Entry 8ETH (electron microscopy, 3.80 A resolution); this record covers chains 1 and C of the 41 polymer chains in the assembly.

== Chain 1 ==
Molecule: 3497-nt RNA strand
Organism: Schizosaccharomyces pombe
Sequence (3497 nucleotides; numbered 1 to 3497 plus 32 insertion-coded residues; 32 numbers in that range are skipped by the numbering (no residue carries them; nothing is unmodelled there); the number before each row is that of its first residue; a row labelled like 1219A-1219K holds insertion residues (1219A, then the next letters in order)):
     1 AUUUGACCUC AAAUCAGGUA GGACUACGCG CUGAACUUAA GCAUAUCAAU AAGCGCAGGA
    61 AAAGAAAAUA ACCAUGAUUC CCUCAGUAAC GGCGAGUGAA GCGGGAAAAG CUCAAAUUUG
   121 AAAUCUGGCA ACAUUUCUUU UGUUGUCCGA GUUGUAAUUU CAAGAAGCUG CUUUGAGUGU
   181 AGACGAUCGG UCUAAGUUCC UUGGAACAGG ACGUCAGAGA GGGUGAGAAC CCCGUCUUUG
   241 GUCGAUUGGA UAUGCCAUAU AAAGCGCUUU CGAAGAGUCG AGUUGUUUGG GAAUGCAGCU
   301 CUAAAUGGGU GGUAAAUUUC AUCUAAAGCU AAAUAUUGGC GAGAGACCGA UAGCGAACAA
   361 GUAGAGUGAU CGAAAGAUGA AAAGAACUUU GAAAAGAGAG UUAAAUAGUA CGUGAAAUUG
   421 CUGAAAGGGA AGCAUUGGAA AUCAGUCUUA CCUGGGUGAG AUCAGUAGUC UCUUCGCGAG
   481 ACUAUGCACU CUGAACCUGU GGUAGGUCAG CAUCAGUUUU CGGGGGCGGA AAAAGAAUAA
   541 GGGAAGGUGG CUUUCCGGGU UCUGCCUGGG GAGUGUUUAU AGCCCUUGUU GUAAUACGUC
   601 CACUGGGGAC UGAGGACUGC GGCUUCGUGC CAAGGAUGCU GACAUAAUGG UUUUCAAUGG
   661 CCCGUCUUGA AACACGGACC AAGGAGUCUA GCAUCUAUGC GAGUGUUUGG GUGAUGAAAA
   721 CCCAUCCGCG AAAUGAAAGU GAAUGCAGGU GGGAACGCCC UUGUGGCGUG CACCAUCGAC
   781 CGACCCGGAA GUUUGUCAAU GGAAGGGUUU GAGUAAGAGC AUAGCUGUUG GGACCCGAAA
   841 GAUGGUGAAC UAUGCCUGAA UAGGGUGAAG CCAGAGGAAA CUCUGGUGGA GGCUCGUAGA
   901 GAUUCUGACG UGCAAAUCGA UCUUCAAAUU UGGGUAUAGG GGCGAAAGAC UAAUCGAACC
   961 AUCUAGUAGC UGGUUCCUGC CGAAGUUUCC CUCAGGAUAG CAGAAACUCA GAUCAGUUUU
  1021 AUGAGGUAAA GCGAAUGAUU AGAGGUCUUG GGGAAGGAAU UUCCUCAACC UAUUCUCAAA
  1081 CUUUAAAUAU GUAAGACGCC CUUGUCGCUU AAUUGGACGU GGGCCAUCGA AUGAGAGUUU
  1141 CUAGUGGGCC AUUUUUGGUA AGCAGAACUG GCGAUGCGGG AUGAACCGAA CGUGAGGUUA
  1201 AGGUGCCGGA AUGUACGCU
1219A-1219K CAUCAGACACC
  1224 AGA
  1234 AAAGGUGUUA GUUCAUCUAG ACAGCAGGAC GGUGGCCAUG GAAGUCGGAA UCCGCUAAGG
  1294 AGUGUGUAAC AACUCACCUG CCGAAUGAAC UAGCCCUGAA AAUGGAUGGC GCUUAAGCGU
  1354 ACUACCCAUA CCUCACCGUC UGGGUUAGCU UUGAGAAGCU CAGACGAGUA GGCAGGCGUG
  1414 GAGGUUUGUG ACGAAGCCUU GGGCGUGAGC CUGGGUCGAA CAGCCUCUAG UGCAGAUCUU
  1474 GGUGGAAGUA GCAAAUAUUC AAAUGAGAAC UUUGAAGACU GAAGUGGGGA AAGGUUCCAU
  1534 GUGAACAGCA GUUGGACAUG GGUUAGUCGA UCCUAAGAGA UAGGGAAGCU CCGUAUGAAA
  1594 GUUGCACGAU UUUUCGUGCC UCCUAUCGAA AGGGAAUCCG GUUAAUAUUC CGGAACCAGA
  1654 AGGUGGAAUC AACACGGCAA CGUAAAUGAA GUUGGAGACG UCGGCGGGAG CCCUGGGAAG
  1714 AGUUCUCUUU UCUUUUUAAC AAACCAUUGA ACUACCCUGA AAUCGGUUUA UCCGGAGCUA
  1774 GGGUAUGGUG UUUGGAAGAG UUCAGCGCCU CAUGCUGAAU CCGGUGCGCU CUCGACGGCC
  1834 CUUGAAAAUC CAACGGAAGA AUGGACCUUC GGGUCCUUGU UUUCACAUCU GGUCGUACUC
  1894 AUAACCGCAG CAGGUCUCCA AGGUGAACAG CCUCUAGUUG AUAGAACAAU GUAGAUAAGG
  1954 GAAGUCGGCA AAAUGGAUCC GUAACUUCGG GAUAAGGAUU GGCUCUAAGG GUUGGGUACG
  2014 UUGGGCCUUG GAACCUGAAC GGUUGCUGGA CUGAGCGUGG ACCGAUGUCU UUUCUCGCCU
  2074 UUCGGGGUGA GAAGGGAUGU UGGACCUGCU UGGACCUUGG CGGCCGGGAA GUCCUUGGUC
  2134 GGGCUUUUCU CCUUCUCGGG GAUUAUGCUC UUACUGGCGU ACGUUUAACA ACCAACUUAG
  2194 AACUGGUACG GACAAGGGGA AUCUGACUGU CUAAUUAAAA CAUAGCAUUG CGAUGGCCAG
  2254 AAAGUGGUGU UGACGCAAUG UGAUUUCUGC CCAGUGCUCU GAAUGUCAAA GUGAAGAAAU
  2314 UCAACCAAGC GCGGGUAAAC GGCGGGAGUA ACUAUGACUC UCUUAAGGUA GCCAAAUGCC
  2374 UCGUCAUCUA ACUAGUGACG CGCAUGAAUG GAUUAACGAG AUUCCCACUG UCCCUAUCUA
  2434 CUAUCUAGCG AAACCACAGC CUGGGGAACG GGCCAGGCAA AAUCAGCGGG GAAAGAAGAC
  2494 CCUGUUGAGC UUGACUCUAG UUUGACAUUG UGAAGAGACA UAGAGGGUGU AGGAUAAGUG
  2554 GGAGUAUGUU UCGGCAUACG CCGGUGAAAU ACCACUACCU UUAUCGUUUC UUUACUUAAU
  2614 CAAUGAAGCG GAAUUGGGAU UUAUUUCCCA UAUUCUAGCG UUAAAGUUUC UUCGCGAACU
  2674 GAUCCGCGUU GAUGACAUUG UCAGGUGGGG AGUUUGGCUG GGGCGGCACA UCUGUUAAAA
  2734 GAUAACGCAG GUGUCCUAAG GGGGACUCAU CGAGAACAGA AAUCUCGAGU AGAAUAAAAG
  2794 GGUAAAAGUC CCCUUGAUUU UGAUUUUCAG UGUGAAUACA AACCAUGAAA GUGUGGCCUA
  2854 UCGAUCCUUU GUUCCCUCGA AAUUUGAGGA CAGAGGUGCC AGAAAAGUUA CCACAGGGAU
  2914 AACUGGCUUG UGGCAGCCAA GCGUUCAUAG CGACGUUGCU UUUUGAUUCU UCGAUGUCGG
  2974 CUCUUCCUAU CAUACCGAAG CAGAAUUCGG UAAGCGUUGG AUUGUUCACC CACUAAUAGG
  3034 GAACGUGAGC UGGGUUUAGA CCGUCGUGAG ACAGGUUAGU UUUACCCUAC UGAUGAAGUG
  3094 UCGUCGCAAU GGUAAUUCAA CUUAGUACGA GAGGAACCGU UGAUUCAGAU CAUUGGUAUU
  3154 UGCGGCUGCC UGACAAGGCA AUGCCGCGGA GCUAUCAUCU GCCGGAUAAC GGCUGAACGC
  3214 CUCUAAGCCA GAAUCCGUGC CAGAAAGCGA CG
3245A-3245U AUUUUUUGGUCCGCAUGAUUU
  3246 AU
  3269 AUGUAUAAAA AUAGAGGUAG GACUUGUUCC UACUCUCCUG UAUCGUAGAA GAUGGGCGAU
  3329 GGUUGAUGAA ACGGAAGUGU UUUAUUGACU UGUCCAUGAA AUUCCAUUGA AAUCUUGUGC
  3389 GGAAUCGAAU CCAUUGCAUA CGACUUUAAU GUGGAACGGG GUAUUGUAAG CAGUAGAGUA
  3449 GCCUUGUUGU UACGAUCUGC UGAGAUUAAG CCUUUGUUCC CAAGAUUUG
Disordered / not traced: 1-2, 33-50, 91-95, 287-294, 313-318, 428-432, 474-476, 552-573, 667-672, 732-747, 761-763, 778-815, 849-957, 986-998, 1022-1129, 1154-1166, 1181-1185, 1219A-1219K, 1234, 1247-1320, 1332-1340, 1486-2439, 2459-2463, 2471-3093, 3122-3125, 3152-3181, 3209-3218, 3238-3239, 3245A-3245U, 3287-3300, 3375-3394, 3436-3470, 3497

== Chain C ==
Molecule: 60S ribosomal protein L4-B
Organism: Schizosaccharomyces pombe
Reference sequence: Q9P784 (RL4B_SCHPO); residues 1-363 here = UniProt positions 1-363
Sequence (363 residues; numbered 1 to 363; the number before each row is that of its first residue):
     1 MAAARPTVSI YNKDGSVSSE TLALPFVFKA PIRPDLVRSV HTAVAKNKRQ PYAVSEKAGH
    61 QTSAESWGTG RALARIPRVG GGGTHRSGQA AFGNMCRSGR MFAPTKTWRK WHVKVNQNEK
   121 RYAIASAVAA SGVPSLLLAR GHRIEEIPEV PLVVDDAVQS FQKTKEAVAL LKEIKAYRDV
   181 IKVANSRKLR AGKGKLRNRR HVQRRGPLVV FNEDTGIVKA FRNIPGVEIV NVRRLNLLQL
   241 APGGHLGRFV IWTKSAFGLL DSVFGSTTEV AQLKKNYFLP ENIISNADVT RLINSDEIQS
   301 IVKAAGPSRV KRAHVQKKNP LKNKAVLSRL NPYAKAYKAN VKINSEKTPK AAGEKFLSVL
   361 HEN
Disordered / not traced: 1, 59-92

== Interface between chain 1 and chain C ==
Pairs across the interface (256; chain 1 residue first):
  C215(1) - Lys165(C)  salt bridge to the phosphate
  A216(1) - Lys163(C)  salt bridge to the phosphate
  A216(1) - Thr164(C)  sugar contact
  A216(1) - Lys165(C)  salt bridge to the phosphate
  A216(1) - Val168(C)  base contact
  A216(1) - Asn223(C)  hydrogen bond to the base
  G217(1) - Gln162(C)  sugar contact
  G217(1) - Lys163(C)  salt bridge to the phosphate
  G217(1) - Thr164(C)  hydrogen bond to the phosphate
  G217(1) - Lys219(C)  sugar contact
  G217(1) - Arg222(C)  base contact
  A218(1) - Arg222(C)  salt bridge to the phosphate
  A218(1) - Asn223(C)  phosphate contact
  G219(1) - Asn223(C)  hydrogen bond to the sugar
  G219(1) - Pro225(C)  base contact
  G221(1) - Arg187(C)  salt bridge to the phosphate
  G221(1) - His201(C)  phosphate contact
  G222(1) - Arg200(C)  salt bridge to the phosphate
  C236(1) - Arg222(C)  sugar contact
  A344(1) - Gln50(C)  hydrogen bond to the sugar
  G345(1) - Gln50(C)  sugar contact
  G345(1) - Asn198(C)  hydrogen bond to the phosphate
  A346(1) - Ala45(C)  hydrogen bond to the base
  A346(1) - Lys46(C)  base contact
  A346(1) - Lys48(C)  phosphate contact
  A346(1) - Arg49(C)  phosphate contact
  A346(1) - Gln50(C)  hydrogen bond to the phosphate
  A346(1) - Arg199(C)  sugar contact
  C347(1) - Tyr52(C)  sugar contact
  C347(1) - Arg197(C)  salt bridge to the phosphate
  C347(1) - Arg199(C)  salt bridge to the phosphate
  C348(1) - Arg197(C)  salt bridge to the phosphate
  G349(1) - Lys193(C)  sugar contact
  G349(1) - Leu196(C)  base contact
  G349(1) - Arg197(C)  hydrogen bond to the base
  U351(1) - Arg97(C)  hydrogen bond to the sugar
  U351(1) - Ser98(C)  phosphate contact
  A352(1) - Ser98(C)  hydrogen bond to the phosphate
  C354(1) - Val54(C)  phosphate contact
  C354(1) - Ser55(C)  hydrogen bond to the phosphate
  C354(1) - Ala58(C)  phosphate contact
  G355(1) - Ala58(C)  phosphate contact
  A374(1) - Arg97(C)  salt bridge to the phosphate
  A515(1) - Gln316(C)  hydrogen bond to the sugar
  A515(1) - Lys318(C)  hydrogen bond to the sugar
  A515(1) - Asn323(C)  phosphate contact
  G516(1) - Gln316(C)  hydrogen bond to the sugar
  G516(1) - Lys317(C)  phosphate contact
  G516(1) - Lys318(C)  phosphate contact
  G516(1) - Asn319(C)  phosphate contact
  G516(1) - Asn323(C)  hydrogen bond to the phosphate
  U517(1) - Asn319(C)  phosphate contact
  U517(1) - Lys322(C)  salt bridge to the phosphate
  U518(1) - Lys322(C)  salt bridge to the phosphate
  G525(1) - Asn340(C)  hydrogen bond to the sugar
  G526(1) - Asn340(C)  sugar contact
  G526(1) - Val341(C)  hydrogen bond to the sugar
  G526(1) - Lys342(C)  salt bridge to the phosphate
  C527(1) - Ile343(C)  hydrogen bond to the phosphate
  C527(1) - Asn344(C)  hydrogen bond to the phosphate
  G528(1) - Ile343(C)  phosphate contact
  G528(1) - Asn344(C)  hydrogen bond to the phosphate
  A530(1) - Lys350(C)  hydrogen bond to the sugar
  A530(1) - Ala352(C)  phosphate contact
  A530(1) - Leu357(C)  base contact
  A530(1) - Leu360(C)  sugar contact
  A530(1) - His361(C)  base contact
  A531(1) - Pro349(C)  hydrogen bond to the base
  A531(1) - Lys350(C)  phosphate contact
  A531(1) - Ala351(C)  hydrogen bond to the base
  A531(1) - Ala352(C)  phosphate contact
  A532(1) - Lys350(C)  phosphate contact
  A533(1) - Lys350(C)  salt bridge to the phosphate
  U592(1) - Glu346(C)  base contact
  U592(1) - Lys347(C)  sugar contact
  U592(1) - Thr348(C)  hydrogen bond to the sugar
  A593(1) - Thr348(C)  hydrogen bond to the phosphate
  C601(1) - Ala339(C)  sugar contact
  C601(1) - Asn340(C)  base contact
  A602(1) - Leu327(C)  sugar contact
  A602(1) - Asn331(C)  base contact
  A602(1) - Tyr333(C)  base contact
  A602(1) - Ala334(C)  hydrogen bond to the sugar
  A602(1) - Tyr337(C)  stacking on the base
  G614(1) - Arg312(C)  hydrogen bond to the sugar
  U618(1) - Lys311(C)  base contact
  G619(1) - Lys311(C)  hydrogen bond to the sugar
  G619(1) - Arg329(C)  base contact
  C620(1) - Arg329(C)  hydrogen bond to the base
  G621(1) - Ser328(C)  sugar contact
  G621(1) - Arg329(C)  hydrogen bond to the sugar
  G622(1) - Ser328(C)  sugar contact
  G622(1) - Lys335(C)  salt bridge to the phosphate
  A633(1) - Lys318(C)  salt bridge to the phosphate
  A633(1) - Asn323(C)  hydrogen bond to the phosphate
  A633(1) - Ala325(C)  sugar contact
  A633(1) - Arg329(C)  hydrogen bond to the sugar
  G634(1) - Lys311(C)  hydrogen bond to the base
  G634(1) - Arg312(C)  sugar contact
  G634(1) - His314(C)  sugar contact
  G634(1) - Val315(C)  hydrogen bond to the sugar
  G634(1) - Lys318(C)  phosphate contact
  G634(1) - Arg329(C)  salt bridge to the phosphate
  G635(1) - Arg312(C)  hydrogen bond to the base
  G635(1) - Val315(C)  base contact
  G635(1) - Gln316(C)  sugar contact
  G683(1) - Met95(C)  hydrogen bond to the base
  G684(1) - Asn94(C)  hydrogen bond to the phosphate
  G684(1) - Met95(C)  sugar contact
  A685(1) - Asn94(C)  hydrogen bond to the phosphate
  A685(1) - Phe102(C)  sugar contact
  G686(1) - Phe102(C)  sugar contact
  U687(1) - Phe102(C)  sugar contact
  U687(1) - Ala103(C)  base contact
  C688(1) - Arg109(C)  phosphate contact
  U689(1) - Trp108(C)  sugar contact
  U689(1) - Arg109(C)  phosphate contact
  U689(1) - Lys110(C)  hydrogen bond to the phosphate
  A690(1) - Lys110(C)  salt bridge to the phosphate
  U698(1) - Arg33(C)  hydrogen bond to the phosphate
  U698(1) - Leu36(C)  phosphate contact
  U698(1) - Glu119(C)  hydrogen bond to the sugar
  G699(1) - Arg33(C)  salt bridge to the phosphate
  G699(1) - Leu36(C)  sugar contact
  G699(1) - Asn116(C)  base contact
  G699(1) - Asn118(C)  hydrogen bond to the sugar
  G699(1) - Glu119(C)  sugar contact
  G699(1) - Tyr122(C)  sugar contact
  C700(1) - Asn118(C)  sugar contact
  G705(1) - Asn116(C)  sugar contact
  U706(1) - Val115(C)  phosphate contact
  U706(1) - Asn116(C)  phosphate contact
  U706(1) - Gln117(C)  hydrogen bond to the phosphate
  U706(1) - Lys120(C)  hydrogen bond to the base
  U707(1) - Lys114(C)  base contact
  U707(1) - Val115(C)  base contact
  G713(1) - Arg234(C)  sugar contact
  A714(1) - Asp214(C)  base contact
  A714(1) - Val218(C)  sugar contact
  U715(1) - Val218(C)  phosphate contact
  U715(1) - Arg222(C)  hydrogen bond to the base
  A717(1) - Lys48(C)  salt bridge to the phosphate
  A718(1) - Lys48(C)  salt bridge to the phosphate
  A718(1) - Gln50(C)  base contact
  A719(1) - Asn47(C)  sugar contact
  A719(1) - Lys48(C)  hydrogen bond to the sugar
  A719(1) - Asn236(C)  base contact
  A719(1) - Leu238(C)  sugar contact
  A720(1) - Val44(C)  sugar contact
  A720(1) - Asn47(C)  hydrogen bond to the phosphate
  A720(1) - Lys120(C)  salt bridge to the phosphate
  A720(1) - Arg234(C)  base contact
  A720(1) - Leu235(C)  sugar contact
  A720(1) - Asn236(C)  hydrogen bond to the sugar
  C721(1) - Lys120(C)  salt bridge to the phosphate
  C721(1) - Ile124(C)  phosphate contact
  C721(1) - Arg233(C)  hydrogen bond to the sugar
  C721(1) - Leu235(C)  sugar contact
  C721(1) - Lys274(C)  phosphate contact
  C722(1) - Gln117(C)  phosphate contact
  C722(1) - Arg121(C)  salt bridge to the phosphate
  C722(1) - Lys274(C)  salt bridge to the phosphate
  C723(1) - Gln117(C)  hydrogen bond to the phosphate
  C723(1) - Arg121(C)  salt bridge to the phosphate
  C723(1) - Lys274(C)  phosphate contact
  C723(1) - Lys275(C)  hydrogen bond to the phosphate
  A724(1) - Lys275(C)  phosphate contact
  A821(1) - Asn116(C)  hydrogen bond to the sugar
  U822(1) - Lys114(C)  salt bridge to the phosphate
  U822(1) - Asn116(C)  sugar contact
  A823(1) - Lys110(C)  salt bridge to the phosphate
  G832(1) - Ala103(C)  base contact
  G832(1) - Lys106(C)  hydrogen bond to the base
  C834(1) - Phe102(C)  phosphate contact
  C835(1) - Asn94(C)  hydrogen bond to the sugar
  C835(1) - Met95(C)  sugar contact
  C835(1) - Phe102(C)  sugar contact
  C836(1) - Gly93(C)  sugar contact
  C836(1) - Met95(C)  sugar contact
  C836(1) - Arg100(C)  salt bridge to the phosphate
  A965(1) - Pro104(C)  base contact
  G1377(1) - Pro307(C)  hydrogen bond to the sugar
  G1377(1) - Val310(C)  sugar contact
  U1378(1) - Ala305(C)  phosphate contact
  U1378(1) - Gly306(C)  hydrogen bond to the phosphate
  U1378(1) - Pro307(C)  sugar contact
  U1378(1) - Ser308(C)  sugar contact
  U1379(1) - Thr290(C)  base contact
  U1379(1) - Ile293(C)  sugar contact
  U1379(1) - Asn294(C)  hydrogen bond to the sugar
  U1379(1) - Gln299(C)  hydrogen bond to the sugar
  U1379(1) - Ala305(C)  phosphate contact
  A1380(1) - Asn294(C)  sugar contact
  A1380(1) - Asp296(C)  hydrogen bond to the base
  A1380(1) - Gln299(C)  sugar contact
  G1381(1) - Thr290(C)  base contact
  G1381(1) - Asn294(C)  sugar contact
  U1384(1) - Arg309(C)  hydrogen bond to the sugar
  U1385(1) - Arg309(C)  salt bridge to the phosphate
  G1386(1) - Arg309(C)  base contact
  A1387(1) - Ser308(C)  phosphate contact
  U1393(1) - Arg309(C)  sugar contact
  U1393(1) - Val310(C)  hydrogen bond to the sugar
  C1394(1) - Val310(C)  sugar contact
  A1395(1) - Arg312(C)  salt bridge to the phosphate
  G1414(1) - Gly192(C)  phosphate contact
  G1414(1) - Lys193(C)  hydrogen bond to the phosphate
  G1414(1) - Gly194(C)  phosphate contact
  G1414(1) - Arg199(C)  hydrogen bond to the phosphate
  A1415(1) - Arg190(C)  salt bridge to the phosphate
  A1415(1) - Gly194(C)  phosphate contact
  A1415(1) - Arg199(C)  salt bridge to the phosphate
  G1416(1) - Arg190(C)  salt bridge to the phosphate
  G1416(1) - Arg199(C)  phosphate contact
  G1416(1) - Arg205(C)  phosphate contact
  G1416(1) - Gly243(C)  hydrogen bond to the sugar
  G1416(1) - His245(C)  base contact
  G1417(1) - Arg140(C)  hydrogen bond to the sugar
  G1417(1) - Arg205(C)  salt bridge to the phosphate
  G1417(1) - Pro242(C)  hydrogen bond to the sugar
  G1417(1) - Gly243(C)  sugar contact
  G1417(1) - His245(C)  hydrogen bond to the sugar
  U1418(1) - Arg140(C)  salt bridge to the phosphate
  U1418(1) - Gly141(C)  phosphate contact
  U1418(1) - Gln203(C)  phosphate contact
  U1418(1) - Arg204(C)  salt bridge to the phosphate
  U1418(1) - Arg205(C)  hydrogen bond to the phosphate
  U1419(1) - Gly141(C)  phosphate contact
  U1419(1) - Arg143(C)  salt bridge to the phosphate
  U1419(1) - Arg204(C)  phosphate contact
  U1420(1) - Arg143(C)  salt bridge to the phosphate
  G1421(1) - Lys188(C)  base contact
  U1422(1) - Lys188(C)  hydrogen bond to the base
  G1423(1) - Lys188(C)  hydrogen bond to the base
  C1454(1) - Leu189(C)  hydrogen bond to the base
  C1454(1) - Arg190(C)  phosphate contact
  C1454(1) - Ala191(C)  base contact
  C1454(1) - Gly192(C)  hydrogen bond to the phosphate
  C1454(1) - Lys195(C)  salt bridge to the phosphate
  A1455(1) - Ala191(C)  phosphate contact
  C1458(1) - His245(C)  hydrogen bond to the base
  U1459(1) - Arg38(C)  hydrogen bond to the phosphate
  C1460(1) - Thr42(C)  sugar contact
  C1460(1) - Lys46(C)  phosphate contact
  U1461(1) - Lys46(C)  salt bridge to the phosphate
  G1463(1) - Tyr52(C)  hydrogen bond to the phosphate
  G1463(1) - Val54(C)  base contact
  G1463(1) - Met101(C)  base contact
  G1463(1) - Thr105(C)  phosphate contact
  G1463(1) - Arg109(C)  salt bridge to the phosphate
  A1469(1) - Met95(C)  base contact
  C1471(1) - Met95(C)  base contact
  U1472(1) - Met95(C)  sugar contact
  U1472(1) - Cys96(C)  sugar contact
  U1472(1) - Arg97(C)  hydrogen bond to the sugar
  U1473(1) - Arg97(C)  sugar contact
Also at the interface, not in a pair above, chain 1 (124 interface residues in all): A220, A228, A229, G353, A375, G524, C603, A613, A632, G831, G1376, C1392, A1453, A1462
Also at the interface, not in a pair above, chain C (143 interface residues in all): Asp35, His41, Lys57, Gly99, Val113, Tyr177, Lys182, Ile224, Leu273, Pro280, Ser295, Ala313, Val326, Ser345

== Summary ==
The interface between chain 1 and chain C involves 124 residues on one side and 143 on the other, with 76
hydrogen bonds, 43 salt bridges and 1 aromatic stacking contact. Polar pairs include A216(1)-Asn223(C),
A346(1)-Ala45(C) and G349(1)-Arg197(C).
Chain 1 is a 3497-nt RNA strand and chain C is 60S ribosomal protein L4-B, both from Schizosaccharomyces
pombe; the structure, Ytm1 associated 60S nascent ribosome State 1B, was determined by electron microscopy,
deposited together with 8ESQ, 8ESR, 8ETC, 8ETG, 8ETI, 8ETJ and 3 further entries.
